Entry 5MPE (electron microscopy, 4.50 A resolution (low resolution: residue-level contacts below are approximate; hydrogen-bond / salt-bridge calls are withheld)); this record covers chains Y and S of the 13 polymer chains in the assembly.

[Chain Y]
Molecule: 26S proteasome complex subunit SEM1
Organism: Saccharomyces cerevisiae (strain ATCC 204508 / S288c)
UniProtKB: O94742 (SEM1_YEAST); numbering as in UniProt (aligned over 1-89)
Sequence (89 residues; each row starts with the number of its first residue):
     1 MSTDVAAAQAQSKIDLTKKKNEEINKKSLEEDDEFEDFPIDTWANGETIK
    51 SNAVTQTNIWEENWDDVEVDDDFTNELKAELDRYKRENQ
Not modelled in the structure: 1-16, 43-64
Swiss-Prot annotation at these positions:
  - modified residue: Ser2 (N-acetylserine), Ser12 (Phosphoserine)

[Chain S]
Molecule: 26S proteasome regulatory subunit RPN3
Organism: Saccharomyces cerevisiae (strain ATCC 204508 / S288c)
UniProtKB: P40016 (RPN3_YEAST); numbering as in UniProt (aligned over 1-523)
Sequence (523 residues; each row starts with the number of its first residue):
     1 MASTAVMMDVDSSGVNDLHHSEKKYAEEDQVQELLKVLNEISKTTLTLDP
    51 RYIWRSLKDLSSLRNQELLNAETLCFTVNVLYPDSSSFKKNLLKFITSNH
   101 KSSVPGSAELRNSYPASFYSVNTEKKTIEVTAEINCFMHLLVQLFLWDSK
   151 ELEQLVEFNRKVVIPNLLCYYNLRSLNLINAKLWFYIYLSHETLARSSEE
   201 INSDNQNIILRSTMMKFLKIASLKHDNETKAMLINLILRDFLNNGEVDSA
   251 SDFISKLEYPHTDVSSSLEARYFFYLSKINAIQLDYSTANEYIIAAIRKA
   301 PHNSKSLGFLQQSNKLHCCIQLLMGDIPELSFFHQSNMQKSLLPYYHLTK
   351 AVKLGDLKKFTSTITKYKQLLLKDDTYQLCVRLRSNVIKTGIRIISLTYK
   401 KISLRDICLKLNLDSEQTVEYMVSRAIRDGVIEAKINHEDGFIETTELLN
   451 IYDSEDPQQVFDERIKFANQLHDEYLVSMRYPEDKKTQQNEKSENGENDD
   501 DTLDGDLMDDMSDISDLDDLGFL
Not modelled in the structure: 1-17, 493-523
Swiss-Prot annotation at these positions:
  - modified residue: Ala2 (N-acetylalanine), Ser454 (Phosphoserine)

[Chain Y / chain S interface]
Contacting residue pairs - 48 pairs, chain Y then chain S:
  Thr17(Y) with Ser56(S); Asp59(S); Leu60(S)
  Lys18(Y) with Tyr52(S); Arg55(S); Ser56(S); Asp59(S)
  Lys20(Y) with Asp59(S); Leu63(S)
  Asn21(Y) with Lys58(S); Asp59(S); Tyr186(S)
  Glu22(Y) with Arg55(S); Ser267(S)
  Glu23(Y) with Asn303(S); Lys305(S); Ser306(S)
  Ile24(Y) with Lys305(S)
  Asn25(Y) with Phe185(S); Tyr186(S); Arg271(S)
  Lys26(Y) with Ser267(S); Ala270(S); Ala300(S); Pro301(S); Ser306(S); Phe309(S)
  Lys27(Y) with Lys305(S)
  Ser28(Y) with Trp147(S); Leu189(S)
  Leu29(Y) with Phe185(S); Arg239(S); Arg271(S)
  Glu30(Y) with Gly308(S); Phe309(S); Gln312(S)
  Glu31(Y) with Arg196(S)
  Glu34(Y) with Lys315(S); Lys373(S)
  Phe35(Y) with Leu307(S); Gln311(S); Asn337(S); Met338(S); Ser341(S)
  Phe38(Y) with Lys340(S); Leu370(S)
  Asp66(Y) with Leu330(S); Tyr346(S)
Also at the interface, not in a pair above, chain Y (21 interface residues in all): Lys19, Asp41, Val67
Also at the interface, not in a pair above, chain S (40 interface residues in all): Ser304, His334, Leu343, Pro344, Lys350

[Overview]
The interface between chain Y and chain S involves 21 residues on one side and 40 on the other.
Chain Y is 26S proteasome complex subunit SEM1 and chain S is 26S proteasome regulatory subunit RPN3, both
from Saccharomyces cerevisiae (strain ATCC 204508 / S288c); the structure, 26S proteasome in presence of ATP
(s2), was determined by electron microscopy together with 5MP9, 5MPA, 5MPB, 5MPC and 5MPD from the same study.
